PDB entry 8REC | electron microscopy, 3.50 A resolution | chains C and M of the 9 polymer chains in the assembly

[Chain C]
Name: DNA-directed RNA polymerase subunit beta
Organism: Escherichia coli K-12
UniProtKB: P0A8V2 (RPOB_ECOLI); residues 1-1341 here = UniProt positions 1-1341
Chain sequence (1341 residues; row label = number of the first residue in the row):
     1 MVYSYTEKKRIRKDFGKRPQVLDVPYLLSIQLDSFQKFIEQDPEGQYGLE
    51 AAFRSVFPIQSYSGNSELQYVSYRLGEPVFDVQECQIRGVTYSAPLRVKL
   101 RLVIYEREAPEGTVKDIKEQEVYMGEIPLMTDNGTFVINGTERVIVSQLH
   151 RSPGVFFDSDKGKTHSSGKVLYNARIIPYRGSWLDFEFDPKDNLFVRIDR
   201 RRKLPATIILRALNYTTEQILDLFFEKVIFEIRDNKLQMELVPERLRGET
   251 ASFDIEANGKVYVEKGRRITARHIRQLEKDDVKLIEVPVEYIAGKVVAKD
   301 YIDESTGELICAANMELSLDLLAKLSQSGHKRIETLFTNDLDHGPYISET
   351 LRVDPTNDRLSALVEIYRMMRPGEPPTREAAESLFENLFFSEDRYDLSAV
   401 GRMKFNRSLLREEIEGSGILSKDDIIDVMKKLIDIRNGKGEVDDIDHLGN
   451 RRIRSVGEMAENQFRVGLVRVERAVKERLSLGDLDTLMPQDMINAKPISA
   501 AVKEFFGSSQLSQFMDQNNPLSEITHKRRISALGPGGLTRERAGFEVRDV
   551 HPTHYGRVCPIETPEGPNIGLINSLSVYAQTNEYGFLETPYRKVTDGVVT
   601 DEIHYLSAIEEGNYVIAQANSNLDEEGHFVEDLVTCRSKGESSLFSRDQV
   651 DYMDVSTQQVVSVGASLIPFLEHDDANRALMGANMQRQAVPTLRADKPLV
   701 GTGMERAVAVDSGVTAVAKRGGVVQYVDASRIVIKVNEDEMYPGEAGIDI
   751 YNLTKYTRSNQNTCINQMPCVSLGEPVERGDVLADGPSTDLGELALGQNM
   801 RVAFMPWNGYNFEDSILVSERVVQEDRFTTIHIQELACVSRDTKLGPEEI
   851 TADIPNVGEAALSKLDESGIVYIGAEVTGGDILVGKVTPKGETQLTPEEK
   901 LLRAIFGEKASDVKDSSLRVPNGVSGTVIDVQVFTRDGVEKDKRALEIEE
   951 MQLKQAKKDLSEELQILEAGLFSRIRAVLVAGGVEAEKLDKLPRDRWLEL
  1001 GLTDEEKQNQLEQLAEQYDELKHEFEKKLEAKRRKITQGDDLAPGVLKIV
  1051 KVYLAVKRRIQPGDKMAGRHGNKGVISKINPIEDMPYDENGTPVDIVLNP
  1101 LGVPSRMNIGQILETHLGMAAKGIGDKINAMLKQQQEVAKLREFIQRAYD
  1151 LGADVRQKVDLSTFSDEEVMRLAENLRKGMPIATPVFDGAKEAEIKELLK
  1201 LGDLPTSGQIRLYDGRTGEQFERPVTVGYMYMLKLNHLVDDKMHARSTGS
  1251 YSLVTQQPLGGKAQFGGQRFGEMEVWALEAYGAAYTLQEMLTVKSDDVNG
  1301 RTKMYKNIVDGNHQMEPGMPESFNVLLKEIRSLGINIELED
UniProt features mapped onto this chain:
  - modified residue (N6-acetyllysine): Lys-1022, Lys-1200

[Chain M]
Name: RNA polymerase sigma-54 factor
Organism: Klebsiella oxytoca
Notes: engineered mutation(s): R336A
Chain sequence (347 residues; numbered 93 to 472; 33 numbers in that range are skipped by the numbering (no residue carries them; nothing is unmodelled there); the number before each row is that of its first residue):
    93 TAGTPSGNGVDYQDDELPVYQGETTQSLQDYLMWQVELTPFTDTDRAIAT
   143 SIVDAVDDTGYLTIQIEDIVDSIGDDEIGLEEVEAVLKRIQRFDPVGVAA
   193 KDLRDCLLIQLSQFAKETPWLEEARLIISDHLDLLANHDFRTLMRVTRLK
   243 EEVLKEAVNLIQSLDPRPGQSIQTGEPEYVIPDVLVRKVNDRWVVELNSD
   293 S
   327 RWLIKSLESANDTLLRVSRCIVEQQQAFFEQGEEYMKPMVLADIAQAVEM
   377 HESTISRVTTQKYLHSPRGIFELKYFFSSHVNTEGGGEASSTAIRALVKK
   427 LIAAENPAKPLSDSKLTSMLSEQGIMVARRTVAKYRESLSIPPSNQ
From the paper describing this entry:
  - binding site for the 51-nt DNA strand: Pro-110
  - conformationally variable residues (loop rearrangement): Tyr-104 to Tyr-112

[Chain C / chain M interface]
Residue-residue contacts (58; chain C residue first):
  Arg-88(C) with Pro-97(M); Ser-98(M); Gly-99(M)
  Val-90(C) with Thr-96(M); Pro-97(M)
  Arg-841(C) with Glu-270(M), hydrogen bond (side chain-backbone); Tyr-271(M); Val-272(M)
  Asp-842(C) with Phe-397(M)
  Thr-843(C) with Glu-270(M); Tyr-271(M), hydrogen bond (side chain-backbone)
  Lys-844(C) with Ile-273(M); Tyr-389(M)
  Glu-848(C) with Glu-270(M)
  Asn-856(C) with Asp-257(M)
  Thr-888(C) with Glu-270(M)
  Glu-898(C) with Asp-194(M); Leu-195(M), hydrogen bond (side chain-backbone)
  Glu-899(C) with Arg-259(M), salt bridge
  Leu-901(C) with Leu-195(M), hydrophobic
  Leu-902(C) with Leu-195(M), hydrophobic; Arg-259(M)
  Ala-904(C) with Asn-229(M)
  Ile-905(C) with Ala-228(M), hydrophobic
  Phe-906(C) with Pro-258(M), hydrophobic
  Ala-910(C) with Arg-259(M), hydrogen bond (backbone-side chain)
  Ser-911(C) with Arg-259(M)
  Lys-914(C) with Gln-262(M), hydrogen bond (side chain-backbone); Gln-265(M), hydrogen bond (side chain-backbone)
  Ser-916(C) with Glu-270(M)
  Phe-934(C) with Ser-98(M)
  Arg-936(C) with His-391(M)
  Asp-1040(C) with Pro-97(M)
  Asp-1041(C) with Gly-95(M); Thr-96(M); Pro-97(M)
  Leu-1042(C) with Thr-96(M); Ser-98(M)
  Ala-1043(C) with Thr-96(M)
  Pro-1044(C) with His-391(M), hydrogen bond (backbone-side chain)
  Gly-1045(C) with Ile-273(M)
  Ile-1049(C) with Ser-98(M)
  Ser-1250(C) with Thr-116(M), hydrogen bond (side chain-backbone)
  Tyr-1251(C) with Glu-115(M); Thr-116(M), hydrogen bond (backbone-backbone)
  Ser-1252(C) with Gln-113(M); Gly-114(M)
  Leu-1253(C) with Gln-113(M); Gly-114(M); Glu-115(M); Thr-116(M)
  Val-1254(C) with Gln-113(M), hydrogen bond (backbone-backbone)
  Leu-1259(C) with Gly-114(M)
  Thr-1302(C) with Glu-129(M)
  Tyr-1305(C) with Trp-126(M), hydrophobic; Leu-130(M), hydrophobic
  Lys-1306(C) with Glu-129(M); Leu-130(M)
Other interface residues (no listed pair), chain C (44 interface residues in all): Gly-89, Thr-893, Asp-912, Val-1046, Gln-1256, Val-1309
Other interface residues (no listed pair), chain M (37 interface residues in all): Asn-100, Arg-138, Tyr-153, Lys-193, Gln-254, Ser-263, Pro-274, Asp-275, Ser-464

[Overview]
44 residues of chain C face 37 of chain M across their interface; the contacts include 10 hydrogen bonds and 1
salt bridge. Among the polar pairs are Glu-899(C)/Arg-259(M), Arg-841(C)/Glu-270(M) and Thr-843(C)/Tyr-271(M).
From the paper: a binding site for the 51-nt DNA strand at Pro-110(M); conformational variability at
Tyr-104(M).
Here chain C is DNA-directed RNA polymerase subunit beta (Escherichia coli K-12) and chain M is RNA polymerase
sigma-54 factor (Klebsiella oxytoca). Entry 8REC (Cryo-EM structure of bacterial RNA polymerase-sigma54
initial transcribing complex - 7nt complex) was determined by electron microscopy (same publication as 8RE4,
8REA, 8REB, 8RED and 8REE).
